PDB entry 8ES8 | electron microscopy, 2.65 A resolution | chains N and P of the 11 polymer chains in the assembly

[Chain N]
Molecule: MHC class I antigen
Source organism: Homo sapiens
UniProt: Q861F7 (Q861F7_HUMAN); residues 1-276 here = UniProt positions 1-276
Amino-acid sequence (277 residues; row label = number of the first residue in the row; numbering starts at 0):
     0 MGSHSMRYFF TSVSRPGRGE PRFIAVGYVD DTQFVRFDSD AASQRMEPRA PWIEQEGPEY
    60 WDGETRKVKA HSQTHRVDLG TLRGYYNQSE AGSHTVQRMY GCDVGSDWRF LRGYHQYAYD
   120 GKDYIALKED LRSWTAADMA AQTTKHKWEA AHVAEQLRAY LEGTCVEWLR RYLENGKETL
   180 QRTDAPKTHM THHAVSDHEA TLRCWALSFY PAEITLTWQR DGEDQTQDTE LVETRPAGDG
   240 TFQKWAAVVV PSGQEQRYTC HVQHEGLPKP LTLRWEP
Unresolved in the structure: 0, 276
Differences from the reference sequence: initiating methionine (0)
Disulfide bonds: Cys-101/Cys-164, Cys-203/Cys-259

[Chain P]
Molecule: Melanoma-associated antigen 4
Notes: fragment: peptide
UniProt: P43358 (MAGA4_HUMAN); residues 1-10 here correspond to UniProt positions 230-239 (UniProt number = residue number + 229)
Amino-acid sequence (10 residues; each row starts with the number of its first residue):
     1 GVYDGREHTV
From the paper describing this entry:
  - conformationally variable residues (side-chain flip): Arg-6
  - mutagenesis - V2L: abolished binding to PN45545
  - mutagenesis - T9S: unchanged binding to PN45545
  - mutagenesis - V2L: decreased binding to PN45428
  - mutagenesis - T9S: unchanged binding to PN45428

[Chain N / chain P interface]
Contacting residue pairs (37; chain N residue first):
  Tyr-7(N) with Gly-1(P), hydrogen bond (side chain-backbone); Val-2(P), hydrophobic
  Glu-63(N) with Gly-1(P); Val-2(P), hydrogen bond (side chain-backbone)
  Lys-66(N) with Val-2(P); Asp-4(P)
  Ala-69(N) with Glu-7(P)
  His-70(N) with Tyr-3(P); Glu-7(P), hydrogen bond (backbone-side chain)
  Thr-73(N) with Glu-7(P), hydrogen bond; His-8(P)
  Val-76(N) with Thr-9(P)
  Asp-77(N) with Thr-9(P); Val-10(P), hydrogen bond (side chain-backbone)
  Thr-80(N) with Val-10(P)
  Leu-81(N) with Val-10(P), hydrophobic
  Arg-97(N) with Glu-7(P), salt bridge
  Tyr-99(N) with Val-2(P); Tyr-3(P), hydrogen bond (side chain-backbone)
  Tyr-116(N) with Val-10(P), hydrophobic
  Tyr-123(N) with Val-10(P)
  Thr-143(N) with Val-10(P), hydrogen bond (side chain-backbone)
  Lys-146(N) with Thr-9(P), hydrogen bond (side chain-backbone); Val-10(P), hydrogen bond (side chain-backbone)
  Trp-147(N) with His-8(P); Thr-9(P), hydrogen bond (side chain-backbone)
  Val-152(N) with His-8(P)
  Gln-155(N) with Tyr-3(P); Gly-5(P); Arg-6(P)
  Leu-156(N) with Tyr-3(P), hydrophobic
  Tyr-159(N) with Gly-1(P), hydrogen bond (side chain-backbone); Val-2(P); Tyr-3(P), hydrogen bond (side chain-backbone); Asp-4(P)
  Trp-167(N) with Gly-1(P)
  Tyr-171(N) with Gly-1(P), hydrogen bond (side chain-backbone)
Interface residues without a listed pair, chain N (29 interface residues in all): Met-5, Tyr-59, Val-67, Tyr-84, Ala-150, Thr-163

[Overview]
Chain N and chain P form an interface of 29 and 10 residues respectively; the contacts include 13 hydrogen
bonds and 1 salt bridge. Polar pairs include Arg-97(N)/Glu-7(P), Tyr-7(N)/Gly-1(P) and Glu-63(N)/Val-2(P).
From the paper: V2L of chain P abolishes binding to PN45545; conformational variability at Arg-6(P).
Here chain N is MHC class I antigen (Homo sapiens) and chain P is Melanoma-associated antigen 4. Entry 8ES8
(CryoEM structure of PN45545 TCR-CD3 in complex with HLA-A2 MAGEA4 (230-239)) was determined by electron
microscopy together with 8ES7, 8ES9, 8ESA and 8ESB from the same study.
